PDB entry 8IXP | X-ray diffraction, 2.45 A resolution | chains B and C of the 4 polymer chains in the assembly

[Chain B (and C)]
Name: Glycosyltransferase
Source organism: Streptomyces lincolnensis
Notes: chain C of this document is another copy of the same molecule, construct and numbering; everything in this record applies to it too
UniProtKB: A9Y8T1 (A9Y8T1_STRLN); residue numbers follow UniProt; this construct covers 1-436
Amino-acid sequence (451 residues; row label = number of the first residue in the row):
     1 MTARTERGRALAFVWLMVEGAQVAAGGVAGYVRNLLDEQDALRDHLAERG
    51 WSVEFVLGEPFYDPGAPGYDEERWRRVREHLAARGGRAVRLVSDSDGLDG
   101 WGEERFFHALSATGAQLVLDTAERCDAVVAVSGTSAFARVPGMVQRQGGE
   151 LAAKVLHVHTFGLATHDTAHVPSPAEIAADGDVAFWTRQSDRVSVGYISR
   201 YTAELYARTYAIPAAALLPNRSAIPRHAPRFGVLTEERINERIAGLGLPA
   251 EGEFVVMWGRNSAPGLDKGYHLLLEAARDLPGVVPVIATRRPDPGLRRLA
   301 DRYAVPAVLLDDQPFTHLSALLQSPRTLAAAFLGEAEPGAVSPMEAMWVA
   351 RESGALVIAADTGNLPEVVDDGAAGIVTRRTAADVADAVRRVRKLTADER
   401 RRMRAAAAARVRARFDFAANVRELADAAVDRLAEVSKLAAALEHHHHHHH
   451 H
Disordered / not traced: 1-7, 437-451 (chain C: 1-8, 245-253, 439-451)
Sequence notes: expression tag (437-451)

[Chain B / chain C interface]
Contacting residue pairs (40; chain B residue first):
  Arg-139(B) with Pro-174(C)
  Arg-146(B) with Val-171(C); Pro-172(C), hydrogen bond (side chain-backbone); Ser-173(C); Pro-174(C); Ile-177(C)
  Ala-164(B) with Phe-185(C), hydrophobic
  Thr-165(B) with Phe-185(C)
  His-166(B) with Phe-185(C); Arg-188(C), hydrogen bond; Gln-189(C), hydrogen bond
  Val-171(B) with Arg-146(C)
  Pro-172(B) with Arg-146(C), hydrogen bond (backbone-side chain); Phe-185(C), hydrophobic
  Ser-173(B) with Arg-146(C)
  Pro-174(B) with Arg-139(C); Arg-146(C)
  Ile-177(B) with Arg-146(C); Asp-182(C); Phe-185(C), hydrophobic; Trp-186(C)
  Asp-182(B) with Ile-177(C)
  Phe-185(B) with Thr-165(C); His-166(C); Pro-172(C), hydrophobic; Ile-177(C), hydrophobic
  Trp-186(B) with Val-171(C), hydrophobic
  Arg-188(B) with His-166(C), hydrogen bond; Thr-209(C), hydrogen bond (side chain-backbone); Tyr-210(C)
  Gln-189(B) with His-166(C), hydrogen bond; Val-171(C)
  Arg-208(B) with Ala-211(C)
  Thr-209(B) with Arg-188(C), hydrogen bond (backbone-side chain); Tyr-210(C); Ala-211(C)
  Tyr-210(B) with Arg-188(C); Thr-209(C)
  Ala-211(B) with Arg-208(C); Thr-209(C)
Interface residues without a listed pair, chain B (21 interface residues in all): Ala-178, Gly-181
Interface residues without a listed pair, chain C (21 interface residues in all): Ala-164, Ala-178, Gly-181

[In short]
Chain B and chain C each contribute 21 residues to their interface, with 8 hydrogen bonds. Polar contacts
include Arg-146(B)/Pro-172(C), His-166(B)/Arg-188(C) and His-166(B)/Gln-189(C).
Both chains are Glycosyltransferase (Streptomyces lincolnensis). Entry 8IXP (Apo structure of
glycosyltransferase LmbT wild type) was determined by X-ray diffraction together with 8IXQ from the same
study.
